PDB entry 9ER9 | X-ray diffraction, 1.40 A resolution | chains S and L of the 4 polymer chains in the assembly

[Chain S]
Name: Hydrogenase-1 small chain
Organism: Escherichia coli
Notes: EC 1.12.99.6
UniProtKB: P69739 (MBHS_ECOLI); residues 1-271 here correspond to UniProt positions 46-316 (UniProt number = residue number + 45)
Chain sequence (279 residues; numbered 1 to 279; the number before each row is that of its first residue):
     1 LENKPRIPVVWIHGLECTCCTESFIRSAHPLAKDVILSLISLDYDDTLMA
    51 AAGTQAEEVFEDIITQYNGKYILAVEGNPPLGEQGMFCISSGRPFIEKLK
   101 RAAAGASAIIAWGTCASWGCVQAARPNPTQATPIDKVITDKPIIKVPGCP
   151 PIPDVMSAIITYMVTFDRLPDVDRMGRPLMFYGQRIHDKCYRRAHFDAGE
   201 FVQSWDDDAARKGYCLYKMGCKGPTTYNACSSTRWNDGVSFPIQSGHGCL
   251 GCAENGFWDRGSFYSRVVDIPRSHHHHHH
Not modelled in the structure: 1-3, 267-279
Construct notes: expression tag (272-279)
UniProt features mapped onto this chain:
  - binding site ([4Fe-4S] cluster): C17, C20, C115, C149, H187, C190, C215, C221
  - binding site ([3Fe-4S] cluster): C230, C249, C252
Bound ions: fe4-s3 cluster Fe: C17, C19, C20, C115, C120, C149; 4Fe-4S cluster Fe: H187, C190, C215, C221; 3Fe-4S cluster Fe: C230, C249, C252
Ligand contacts:
  - 3Fe-4S cluster (F3S): I186, T226, N228, C230, W235, F241, P242, C249, L250, G251, C252, A253
  - fe4-s3 cluster (SF3): E16, C17, T18, C19, C20, E76, G113, T114, C115, C120, G148, C149, P150
  - 4Fe-4S cluster (SF4): I186, H187, C190, R192, R193, F196, C215, L216, Y217, C221, G223, P224, I243

[Chain L]
Name: Hydrogenase-1 large chain
Organism: Escherichia coli
Notes: EC 1.12.99.6
UniProtKB: P0ACD8 (MBHL_ECOLI); residues 1-582 here = UniProt positions 1-582
Chain sequence (582 residues; each row starts with the number of its first residue):
     1 MSTQYETQGYTINNAGRRLVVDPITRIEGHMRCEVNINDQNVITNAVSCG
    51 TMFRGLEIILQGRDPRDAWAFVERICGVCTGVHALASVYAIEDAIGIKVP
   101 DNANIIRNIMLATLWCHDHLVHFYQLAGMDWIDVLDALKADPRKTSELAQ
   151 SLSSWPKSSPGYFFDVQNRLKKFVEGGQLGIFRNGYWGHPQYKLPPEANL
   201 MGFAHYLEALDFQREIVKIHAVFGGKNPHPNWIVGGMPCAINIDESGAVG
   251 AVNMERLNLVQSIITRTADFINNVMIPDALAIGQFNKPWSEIGTGLSDKC
   301 VLSYGAFPDIANDFGEKSLLMPGGAVINGDFNNVLPVDLVDPQQVQEFVD
   351 HAWYRYPNDQVGRHPFDGITDPWYNPGDVKGSDTNIQQLNEQERYSWIKA
   401 PRWRGNAMEVGPLARTLIAYHKGDAATVESVDRMMSALNLPLSGIQSTLG
   451 RILCRAHEAQWAAGKLQYFFDKLMTNLKNGNLATASTEKWEPATWPTECR
   501 GVGFTEAPRGALGHWAAIRDGKIDLYQCVVPTTWNASPRDPKGQIGAYEA
   551 ALMNTKMAIPEQPLEILRTLHSFDPCLACSTH
Not modelled in the structure: 1
UniProt features mapped onto this chain:
  - binding site (Ni(2+)): C76, C79, C576, C579
Bound ions: Mg2+: E57, C528; Ni2+: C76, C79, C576, C579; carbonmonoxide-(dicyano) iron Fe: C79, C579
Ligand contacts:
  - A1H6N (2-[[2-[2-[2-[bis(2-hydroxy-2-oxoethyl)amino]phenoxy]ethoxy]phenyl]-(2-hydroxy-2-oxoethyl)amino]ethanoic acid), molecule 1: P142, R143, P160, G161, F164
  - A1H6N, molecule 2: Q150, S151, L152, S153, S154
  - carbonmonoxide-(dicyano) iron (FCO): C79, V82, H83, A507, P508, R509, L512, V530, P531, T532, C576, C579

[Interface between chain S and chain L]
Residue-residue contacts (205):
  P5(S) - Q178(L)
  R6(S) - F173(L)  hydrogen bond (side chain-backbone)
  R6(S) - Q178(L)  hydrogen bond (backbone-side chain)
  H13(S) - H30(L)  hydrogen bond (backbone-side chain)
  G14(S) - H30(L)  hydrogen bond (backbone-side chain)
  L15(S) - M52(L)  hydrophobic
  L15(S) - F53(L)
  E16(S) - G29(L)
  E16(S) - H30(L)  salt bridge
  E16(S) - M52(L)
  E16(S) - R54(L)
  E16(S) - A578(L)
  C17(S) - E28(L)
  C17(S) - R54(L)
  C17(S) - R74(L)
  C17(S) - I75(L)
  C17(S) - C76(L)  hydrophobic
  C17(S) - G77(L)  hydrogen bond (backbone-backbone)
  C17(S) - V78(L)
  C17(S) - H229(L)  hydrogen bond
  T18(S) - E28(L)  hydrogen bond
  C19(S) - G77(L)
  C19(S) - P228(L)
  C19(S) - H229(L)
  E22(S) - G77(L)
  E22(S) - V78(L)
  E22(S) - H117(L)
  E22(S) - P228(L)
  S23(S) - P228(L)
  I25(S) - Q213(L)  hydrogen bond (backbone-side chain)
  R26(S) - H117(L)  hydrogen bond
  R26(S) - Q213(L)  hydrogen bond
  R26(S) - R214(L)
  R26(S) - V217(L)
  R26(S) - N227(L)  hydrogen bond
  R26(S) - P228(L)
  S27(S) - R214(L)
  A28(S) - R214(L)
  L31(S) - D211(L)
  L31(S) - R214(L)
  K33(S) - L210(L)
  K33(S) - D211(L)  salt bridge
  D34(S) - R169(L)  salt bridge
  I36(S) - F173(L)
  L37(S) - R169(L)
  L37(S) - F173(L)
  S38(S) - R169(L)  hydrogen bond
  S41(S) - Q178(L)
  L42(S) - G180(L)
  L42(S) - I181(L)  hydrogen bond (backbone-backbone)
  D43(S) - G180(L)
  D43(S) - R183(L)  salt bridge
  D46(S) - P23(L)
  D46(S) - T25(L)
  D46(S) - R26(L)  hydrogen bond (backbone-backbone)
  T47(S) - R26(L)
  T47(S) - I27(L)
  T47(S) - L126(L)
  L48(S) - R26(L)
  L48(S) - M129(L)
  L48(S) - I181(L)
  M49(S) - T25(L)
  M49(S) - R26(L)  hydrogen bond (backbone-side chain)
  M49(S) - I181(L)
  A50(S) - R26(L)  hydrogen bond (backbone-side chain)
  A50(S) - M129(L)
  A50(S) - I181(L)  hydrogen bond (backbone-backbone)
  A50(S) - Y186(L)
  A50(S) - W187(L)  hydrophobic
  A51(S) - T25(L)  hydrogen bond (backbone-side chain)
  A51(S) - R183(L)
  A51(S) - N184(L)
  A52(S) - P23(L)
  A52(S) - T25(L)
  A52(S) - Y186(L)  hydrogen bond (backbone-side chain)
  A52(S) - L567(L)  hydrophobic
  G53(S) - V21(L)
  G53(S) - D22(L)
  G53(S) - P23(L)  hydrogen bond (backbone-backbone)
  Q55(S) - N184(L)  hydrogen bond (backbone-side chain)
  Q55(S) - Y186(L)  hydrogen bond
  Q55(S) - E561(L)  hydrogen bond (side chain-backbone)
  Q55(S) - P563(L)
  E58(S) - N184(L)  hydrogen bond
  V59(S) - R183(L)
  V59(S) - N184(L)
  I63(S) - R183(L)
  E83(S) - Y374(L)  hydrogen bond (side chain-backbone)
  Q84(S) - D383(L)
  Q84(S) - T384(L)
  M86(S) - Y374(L)
  M86(S) - D383(L)
  M86(S) - T384(L)
  M86(S) - I386(L)  hydrophobic
  M86(S) - W397(L)  hydrogen bond (backbone-side chain)
  F87(S) - T51(L)
  F87(S) - M52(L)
  F87(S) - F53(L)  hydrogen bond (backbone-backbone)
  F87(S) - P372(L)  hydrophobic
  F87(S) - W397(L)  hydrophobic
  C88(S) - H30(L)
  C88(S) - T51(L)
  I89(S) - T51(L)  hydrogen bond (backbone-backbone)
  S90(S) - D22(L)
  S91(S) - D22(L)  hydrogen bond (backbone-side chain)
  S91(S) - P23(L)
  G92(S) - D22(L)  hydrogen bond (backbone-side chain)
  G92(S) - R32(L)
  G92(S) - T384(L)
  G92(S) - N385(L)
  G92(S) - I386(L)  hydrogen bond (backbone-backbone)
  R93(S) - T384(L)
  R93(S) - N385(L)  hydrogen bond
  R93(S) - Q387(L)
  P94(S) - T384(L)
  V121(S) - L56(L)  hydrophobic
  V121(S) - I59(L)
  V121(S) - F71(L)
  V121(S) - R74(L)
  Q122(S) - R54(L)
  Q122(S) - I59(L)
  A124(S) - I59(L)
  A124(S) - R63(L)
  R125(S) - I59(L)
  R125(S) - R63(L)  hydrogen bond (backbone-side chain)
  P126(S) - I58(L)  hydrophobic
  P126(S) - I59(L)
  P128(S) - R54(L)
  P128(S) - G55(L)
  P128(S) - I58(L)  hydrophobic
  P128(S) - I59(L)
  T129(S) - F53(L)
  T129(S) - R54(L)
  C149(S) - R74(L)  hydrogen bond (backbone-side chain)
  C149(S) - K226(L)  hydrogen bond (backbone-side chain)
  C149(S) - H229(L)
  P150(S) - K226(L)
  P150(S) - P228(L)
  R192(S) - G250(L)  hydrogen bond (side chain-backbone)
  W205(S) - I233(L)  hydrophobic
  W205(S) - A485(L)  hydrophobic
  W205(S) - T487(L)
  W205(S) - W490(L)
  D206(S) - A240(L)
  D206(S) - A483(L)
  D206(S) - T484(L)  hydrogen bond (side chain-backbone)
  D206(S) - A485(L)
  A210(S) - A240(L)
  R211(S) - I241(L)
  R211(S) - N242(L)  hydrogen bond (backbone-side chain)
  R211(S) - G247(L)
  R211(S) - A251(L)
  R211(S) - L482(L)
  R211(S) - A483(L)
  K212(S) - S246(L)
  K212(S) - G247(L)
  G213(S) - G250(L)  hydrogen bond (backbone-backbone)
  W235(S) - G225(L)
  W235(S) - K226(L)
  W235(S) - N227(L)
  N236(S) - V217(L)
  N236(S) - K218(L)
  N236(S) - A221(L)
  N236(S) - K226(L)
  N236(S) - N227(L)  hydrogen bond (side chain-backbone)
  V239(S) - K218(L)
  V239(S) - A221(L)  hydrophobic
  V239(S) - V222(L)  hydrophobic
  V239(S) - R256(L)  hydrogen bond (backbone-side chain)
  V239(S) - L259(L)  hydrophobic
  S240(S) - A221(L)  hydrogen bond (side chain-backbone)
  S240(S) - G225(L)
  S240(S) - R256(L)  hydrogen bond
  F241(S) - G225(L)  hydrogen bond (backbone-backbone)
  P242(S) - G225(L)
  P242(S) - K226(L)
  P242(S) - N231(L)
  Q244(S) - R256(L)
  S245(S) - A221(L)  hydrogen bond (side chain-backbone)
  S245(S) - V222(L)  hydrogen bond (side chain-backbone)
  S245(S) - G225(L)  hydrogen bond (side chain-backbone)
  S245(S) - P238(L)
  S245(S) - C239(L)  hydrogen bond (backbone-backbone)
  G246(S) - P238(L)
  H247(S) - W69(L)
  H247(S) - N231(L)
  H247(S) - W232(L)
  H247(S) - I233(L)
  H247(S) - P238(L)
  L250(S) - N231(L)
  W258(S) - R63(L)  hydrogen bond (backbone-side chain)
  W258(S) - A70(L)
  W258(S) - F71(L)
  W258(S) - R74(L)
  D259(S) - R63(L)  salt bridge
  S262(S) - D67(L)  hydrogen bond
  F263(S) - D67(L)  hydrogen bond (backbone-side chain)
  F263(S) - A70(L)  hydrophobic
  F263(S) - F71(L)  hydrophobic
  Y264(S) - R66(L)
  Y264(S) - D67(L)
  Y264(S) - W69(L)  hydrogen bond
  Y264(S) - W232(L)
  Y264(S) - I233(L)
  Y264(S) - W490(L)  hydrophobic
Interface residues without a listed pair, chain S (89 interface residues in all): A32, Y44, T54, A56, E57, Y67, K98, Y191, S204, D237
Interface residues without a listed pair, chain L (98 interface residues in all): V20, D64, V121, Q125, F182, G185, L207, F223, G224, W353, W373, Q562

[Overview]
89 residues of chain S and 98 residues of chain L are in contact, with 52 hydrogen bonds and 5 salt bridges.
Polar pairs include E16(S)-H30(L), K33(S)-D211(L) and D34(S)-R169(L). Ligands of chain S: 4Fe-4S cluster,
3Fe-4S cluster and fe4-s3 cluster.
Chain S is Hydrogenase-1 small chain and chain L is Hydrogenase-1 large chain, both from Escherichia coli; the
structure, Hydrogenase-1 Ni-R state, was determined by X-ray diffraction.
